1R3L - chains B and C of the 3 polymer chains in the assembly; structure by X-ray diffraction, 2.41 A resolution.

== Chain B ==
Molecule: Antibody Fab fragment heavy chain
From: Mus musculus
Notes: antibody fragment or engineered binder
Chain sequence (219 residues; numbered 1 to 219; the number before each row is that of its first residue):
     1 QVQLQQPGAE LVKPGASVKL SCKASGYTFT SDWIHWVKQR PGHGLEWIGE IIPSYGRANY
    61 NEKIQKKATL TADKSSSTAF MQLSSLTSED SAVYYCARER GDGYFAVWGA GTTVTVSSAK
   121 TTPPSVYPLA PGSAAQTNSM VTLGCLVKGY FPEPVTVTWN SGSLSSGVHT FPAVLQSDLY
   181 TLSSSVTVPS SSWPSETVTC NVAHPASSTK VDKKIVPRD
Disulfide bonds: C22-C96

== Chain C ==
Molecule: Voltage-gated potassium channel
From: Streptomyces lividans
UniProtKB: P0A334 (KCSA_STRLI); numbering as in UniProt (aligned over 1-124)
Chain sequence (124 residues; row label = number of the first residue in the row):
     1 MAPMLSGLLA RLVKLLLGRH GSALHWRAAG AATVLLVIVL LAGSYLAVLA ERGAPGAQLI
    61 TYPRALWWSV ETATTVGYGD LYPVTLWGRC VAVVVMVAGI TSFGLVTAAL ATWFVGREQE
   121 RRGH
Not modelled in the structure: 1-21
Differences from the reference sequence: engineered mutation A2 (Pro in P0A334), C90 (Leu in P0A334)
UniProt features mapped onto this chain:
  - motif: T75 to D80 (Selectivity filter)
  - mutagenesis: E71 (E71A: Prevents channel inactivation)
Bound ions: Cs+ site 1: T75, V76; Cs+ site 2 near T75 (its only coordinating residue here); Cs+ site 3: G77, Y78
Residues lining bound ligands:
  - diacyl glycerol (DGA): Y62, P63, R64, L66, W67, V70, V84, T85, L86, R89, V93
  - nonan-1-ol (F09): L46, L49, A50, W87, V91

== Interface between chain B and chain C ==
Contacting residue pairs (22):
  T30(B) - Y45(C)
  S31(B) - Y62(C)  hydrogen bond (backbone-side chain)
  W33(B) - R52(C)
  W33(B) - Y62(C)  hydrogen bond
  E50(B) - R52(C)  salt bridge
  I52(B) - Y45(C)
  I52(B) - L49(C)  hydrophobic
  I52(B) - Y62(C)
  S54(B) - Y45(C)  hydrogen bond
  Y55(B) - L49(C)  hydrophobic
  R57(B) - L49(C)  hydrogen bond (side chain-backbone)
  R57(B) - R52(C)  hydrogen bond (side chain-backbone)
  N59(B) - R52(C)  hydrogen bond (side chain-backbone)
  N59(B) - G53(C)
  E62(B) - P55(C)
  E99(B) - R52(C)  salt bridge
  R100(B) - Y62(C)
  G101(B) - R52(C)
  G101(B) - T61(C)
  G101(B) - Y62(C)  hydrogen bond (backbone-backbone)
  D102(B) - T61(C)
  G103(B) - T61(C)
Interface residues without a listed pair, chain B (16 interface residues in all): H35
Interface residues without a listed pair, chain C (9 interface residues in all): V48, P63

== Summary ==
Chain B and chain C form an interface of 16 and 9 residues respectively; the contacts include 7 hydrogen bonds
and 2 salt bridges. Among the polar pairs are E50(B)-R52(C), E99(B)-R52(C) and S31(B)-Y62(C). Nonan-1-ol is
bound between chain B and chain C.
Chain B is Antibody Fab fragment heavy chain (Mus musculus) and chain C is Voltage-gated potassium channel
(Streptomyces lividans); the structure, potassium channel KcsA-Fab complex in Cs+, was determined by X-ray
diffraction together with 1R3I, 1R3J and 1R3K from the same study.
